PDB entry 6Z5R | electron microscopy, 2.80 A resolution | chains C and A of the 35 polymer chains in the assembly

[Chain C (and A)]
Molecule: Light-harvesting complex 1 alpha chain
Organism: Rhodopseudomonas palustris (strain ATCC BAA-98 / CGA009)
Notes: chain A of this document is another copy of the same molecule, construct and numbering; everything in this record applies to it too
UniProt: Q6N9L4 (Q6N9L4_RHOPA); numbering as in UniProt (aligned over 1-48)
Sequence (48 residues; row label = number of the first residue in the row):
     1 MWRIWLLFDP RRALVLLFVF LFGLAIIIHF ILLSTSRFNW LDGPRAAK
Disordered / not traced: 47-48
Modified positions: Met1 (N-formylmethionine; FME)
Small-molecule neighbours:
  - 6PL ((4S,7R)-4-hydroxy-N,N,N-trimethyl-9-oxo-7-[(palmitoyloxy)methyl]-3,5,8-trioxa-4-phosphahexacosan-1-aminium 4-oxide): Met1, Trp5, Phe8, Arg12, Ala13, Leu16
  - bacteriochlorophyll a (BCL), molecule 1: Leu17, Phe20, Ile28
  - bacteriochlorophyll a (BCL), molecule 2: Phe18, Val19, Leu21, Phe22, Ala25, His29, Trp40
  - bacteriochlorophyll a (BCL), molecule 3: Leu21, Leu24, Ala25, Ile28, His29, Leu32, Phe38
  - spirilloxanthin (CRT), molecule 1: Met1, Arg3, Ile4, Leu6, Leu7
  - spirilloxanthin (CRT), molecule 2: Leu14, Leu17, Phe18, Phe20, Leu21, Leu24, Ile28, Ile31
  - spirilloxanthin (CRT), molecule 3: Phe22, Ala25, Ile26, His29, Phe30, Trp40
What the authors report for this chain:
  - binding site for bacteriochlorophyll a: His29

[Interface between chain C and chain A]
Contacting residue pairs (12):
  Arg11(C) with Leu7(A), hydrogen bond (side chain-backbone); Arg12(A)
  Val15(C) with Phe8(A), hydrophobic
  Phe22(C) with Phe20(A), hydrophobic
  Phe30(C) with Ile31(A), hydrophobic
  Leu33(C) with Ile31(A), hydrophobic
  Leu41(C) with Thr35(A); Arg37(A); Phe38(A)
  Asp42(C) with Thr35(A); Ser36(A); Arg37(A), hydrogen bond (side chain-backbone)
Interface residues without a listed pair, chain C (9 interface residues in all): Pro10, Leu14
Interface residues without a listed pair, chain A (11 interface residues in all): Leu24, Leu32

[In short]
The interface between chain C and chain A involves 9 residues on one side and 11 on the other, with 2 hydrogen
bonds. Among the polar pairs are Arg11(C)-Leu7(A) and Asp42(C)-Arg37(A). The paper reports a binding site for
bacteriochlorophyll a at His29(C).
Chain C and chain A are both Light-harvesting complex 1 alpha chain (Rhodopseudomonas palustris (strain ATCC
BAA-98 / CGA009)); the structure, RC-LH1(16) complex from Rhodopseudomonas palustris, was determined by
electron microscopy, deposited together with 6Z5S.
